PDB entry 1HXY | X-ray diffraction, 2.60 A resolution | chains A and C of the 4 polymer chains in the assembly

Chain A:
Molecule: HLA class II histocompatibility antigen, dr alpha chain
Source organism: Homo sapiens
UniProt: P01903 (2DRA_HUMAN); residues 1-182 here correspond to UniProt positions 26-207 (UniProt number = residue number + 25)
Amino-acid sequence (182 residues; numbered 1 to 182; the number before each row is that of its first residue):
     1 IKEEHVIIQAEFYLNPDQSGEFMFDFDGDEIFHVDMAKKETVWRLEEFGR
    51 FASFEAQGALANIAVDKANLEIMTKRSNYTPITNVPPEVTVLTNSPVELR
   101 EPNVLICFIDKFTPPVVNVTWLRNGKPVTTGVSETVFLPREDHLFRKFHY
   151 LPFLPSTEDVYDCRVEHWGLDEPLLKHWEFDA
Not modelled in the structure: 1-2
Disulfides: Cys107-Cys163
Curated features (UniProtKB/Swiss-Prot):
  - region: Glu179 to Ala182 (Connecting peptide)
  - site: Gln9 (Self- and pathogen-derived peptide antigen), Gly49 (Self-peptide antigen), Phe51 (Self- and pathogen-derived peptide antigen), Ala52 (Self-peptide antigen), Ser53 (Self- and pathogen-derived peptide antigen), Glu55 (Pathogen-derived peptide antigen), Asn62 (Self- and pathogen-derived peptide antigen), Asn69 (Pathogen-derived peptide antigen), Arg76 (Self- and pathogen-derived peptide antigen)
  - glycosylation (N-linked (GlcNAc...) asparagine): Asn78, Asn118

Chain C:
Molecule: Hemagglutinin
Amino-acid sequence (13 residues; numbered 306 to 318; the number before each row is that of its first residue):
   306 PKYVKQNTLKLAT

Chain A / chain C interface:
Pairs across the interface (29; chain A residue first):
  Gln9(A) - Lys310(C)
  Gln9(A) - Gln311(C)  hydrogen bond (side chain-backbone)
  Glu11(A) - Thr313(C)
  Phe24(A) - Val309(C)
  Ile31(A) - Tyr308(C)
  Phe32(A) - Tyr308(C)  hydrophobic
  Trp43(A) - Tyr308(C)  hydrophobic
  Phe51(A) - Pro306(C)
  Ala52(A) - Pro306(C)
  Ala52(A) - Tyr308(C)  hydrophobic
  Ser53(A) - Pro306(C)  hydrogen bond (backbone-backbone)
  Ser53(A) - Lys307(C)
  Ser53(A) - Tyr308(C)  hydrogen bond (backbone-backbone)
  Phe54(A) - Tyr308(C)
  Gly58(A) - Lys310(C)
  Asn62(A) - Lys310(C)  hydrogen bond
  Asn62(A) - Gln311(C)  hydrogen bond (side chain-backbone)
  Asn62(A) - Asn312(C)
  Asn62(A) - Thr313(C)
  Val65(A) - Thr313(C)
  Val65(A) - Leu314(C)
  Asp66(A) - Thr313(C)
  Asn69(A) - Leu314(C)  hydrogen bond (side chain-backbone)
  Asn69(A) - Lys315(C)
  Asn69(A) - Leu316(C)  hydrogen bond (side chain-backbone)
  Ile72(A) - Ala317(C)
  Met73(A) - Leu316(C)  hydrophobic
  Arg76(A) - Leu316(C)
  Arg76(A) - Ala317(C)  hydrogen bond (side chain-backbone)
Also at the interface, not in a pair above, chain A (20 interface residues in all): Phe22, Ala59

Overview:
Chain A and chain C form an interface of 20 and 12 residues respectively; the contacts include 8 hydrogen
bonds. Among the polar pairs are Gln9(A)-Gln311(C), Asn62(A)-Lys310(C) and Asn62(A)-Gln311(C).
Chain A is HLA class II histocompatibility antigen, dr alpha chain (Homo sapiens) and chain C is
Hemagglutinin; the structure, Crystal structure of staphylococcal enterotoxin H in complex with human MHC
class II, was determined by X-ray diffraction.
